1BMF - chains A and D of the 7 polymer chains in the assembly; structure by X-ray diffraction, 2.85 A resolution.

Chain A:
Molecule: Bovine mitochondrial F1-atpase
From: Bos taurus
Notes: EC 3.6.1.34
UniProt: P19483 (ATPA1_BOVIN); residues 1-510 here correspond to UniProt positions 44-553 (UniProt number = residue number + 43)
Amino-acid sequence (510 residues; row label = number of the first residue in the row):
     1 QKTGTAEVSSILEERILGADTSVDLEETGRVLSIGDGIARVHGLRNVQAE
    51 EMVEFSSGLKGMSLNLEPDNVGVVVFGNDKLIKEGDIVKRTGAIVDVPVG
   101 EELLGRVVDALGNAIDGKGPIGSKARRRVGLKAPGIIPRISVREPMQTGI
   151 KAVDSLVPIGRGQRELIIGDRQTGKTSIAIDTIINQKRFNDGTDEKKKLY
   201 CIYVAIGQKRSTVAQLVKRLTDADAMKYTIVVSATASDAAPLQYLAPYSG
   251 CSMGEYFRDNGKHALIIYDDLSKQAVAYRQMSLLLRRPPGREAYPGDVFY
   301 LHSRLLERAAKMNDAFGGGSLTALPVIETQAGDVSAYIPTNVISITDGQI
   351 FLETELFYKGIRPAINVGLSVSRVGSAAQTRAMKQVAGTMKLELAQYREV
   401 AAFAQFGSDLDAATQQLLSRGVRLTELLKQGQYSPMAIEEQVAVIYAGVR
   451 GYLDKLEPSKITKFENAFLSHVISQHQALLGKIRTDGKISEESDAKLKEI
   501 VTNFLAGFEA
Unresolved in the structure: 1-23
Differences from the reference sequence: engineered mutation Gly481 (Ser524 in P19483)
Bound ions: Mg2+: Thr176 (together with AMP-PNP)
Small-molecule neighbours: AMP-PNP (ANP; phosphoaminophosphonic acid-adenylate ester): Asp170, Arg171, Gln172, Thr173, Gly174, Lys175, Thr176, Ser177, Glu328, Phe357, Arg362, Pro363, Gln430, Gly431, Gln432, Tyr433

Chain D:
Molecule: Bovine mitochondrial F1-atpase
From: Bos taurus
Notes: EC 3.6.1.34
UniProt: P00829 (ATPB_BOVIN); residues -3 to 478 here correspond to UniProt positions 47-528 (UniProt number = residue number + 50)
Amino-acid sequence (482 residues; numbered -3 to 478; the number before each row is that of its first residue; numbers below 1 keep their minus sign (Ala-3 is residue -3)):
    -3 AAQASPSPKAGATTGRIVAVIGAVVDVQFDEGLPPILNALEVQGRETRLV
    47 LEVAQHLGESTVRTIAMDGTEGLVRGQKVLDSGAPIRIPVGPETLGRIMN
    97 VIGEPIDERGPIKTKQFAAIHAEAPEFVEMSVEQEILVTGIKVVDLLAPY
   147 AKGGKIGLFGGAGVGKTVLIMELINNVAKAHGGYSVFAGVGERTREGNDL
   197 YHEMIESGVINLKDATSKVALVYGQMNEPPGARARVALTGLTVAEYFRDQ
   247 EGQDVLLFIDNIFRFTQAGSEVSALLGRIPSAVGYQPTLATDMGTMQERI
   297 TTTKKGSITSVQAIYVPADDLTDPAPATTFAHLDATTVLSRAIAELGIYP
   347 AVDPLDSTSRIMDPNIVGSEHYDVARGVQKILQDYKSLQDIIAILGMDEL
   397 SEEDKLTVSRARKIQRFLSQPFQVAEVFTGHLGKLVPLKETIKGFQQILA
   447 GEYDHLPEQAFYMVGPIEEAVAKADKLAEEHS
Unresolved in the structure: -3 to 8, 476-478
Bound ions: Mg2+: Thr163 (together with ADP)
Small-molecule neighbours: ADP (adenosine-5'-diphosphate): Gly157, Ala158, Gly159, Val160, Gly161, Lys162, Thr163, Val164, Tyr345, Pro346, Phe418, Ala421, Phe424, Thr425

Chain A / chain D interface:
Residue-residue contacts - 89 pairs, chain A then chain D:
  Leu32(A) with Gly54(D)
  Ser33(A) with His52(D); Leu53(D)
  Ile34(A) with Ile32(D); Gln51(D); His52(D), hydrogen bond (backbone-backbone)
  Asp36(A) with Gln51(D), hydrogen bond; Arg274(D), salt bridge
  Asn78(A) with Glu119(D)
  Asp79(A) with Ile32(D)
  Lys80(A) with Ile32(D)
  Lys83(A) with Leu29(D), hydrogen bond (side chain-backbone); Pro31(D); His52(D)
  Glu84(A) with Leu29(D); His52(D), hydrogen bond (backbone-side chain); Gly54(D); Glu55(D), hydrogen bond (side chain-backbone); Ser56(D), hydrogen bond (side chain-backbone)
  Val107(A) with Phe123(D), hydrophobic
  Ile115(A) with Phe123(D); Val124(D)
  Asp116(A) with Val124(D)
  Gly117(A) with Val124(D)
  Arg171(A) with Leu317(D); Phe326(D); Asp352(D), salt bridge
  Lys209(A) with Lys151(D); Glu294(D); Ala327(D); His328(D); Leu329(D); Asp330(D), salt bridge; Arg356(D)
  Arg210(A) with Ala120(D); Pro121(D), hydrogen bond (side chain-backbone); Glu122(D), salt bridge; Phe123(D); Met126(D); Glu294(D), hydrogen bond (backbone-side chain)
  Ser211(A) with Met126(D); Arg356(D)
  Thr212(A) with Arg356(D), hydrogen bond
  Ala214(A) with Phe123(D); Met126(D), hydrophobic; Val128(D)
  Gln215(A) with Val128(D); Gln130(D), hydrogen bond; Arg356(D)
  Arg219(A) with Asp359(D), salt bridge
  Ala236(A) with Gly290(D); Glu294(D); His328(D)
  Ser237(A) with Gly290(D); Thr291(D); Glu294(D)
  Arg279(A) with Ser277(D), hydrogen bond
  Gln280(A) with Pro283(D); Thr284(D); Thr287(D), hydrogen bond
  Leu283(A) with Ile275(D); Ser277(D)
  Leu284(A) with Arg274(D); Thr284(D)
  Arg286(A) with Gly273(D), hydrogen bond (side chain-backbone); Ile275(D)
  Glu292(A) with Ala278(D)
  Ala293(A) with Ser277(D); Ala278(D)
  Gln330(A) with Thr318(D)
  Glu355(A) with Gln379(D); Ser383(D), hydrogen bond
  Tyr358(A) with Leu351(D); Ser353(D); Thr354(D); Gln375(D); Lys376(D); Gln379(D)
  Lys359(A) with Lys376(D); Gln379(D); Asp380(D); Ser383(D)
  Gln405(A) with Leu384(D); Leu396(D); Ser397(D); Asp400(D), hydrogen bond
  Phe406(A) with Ile387(D), hydrophobic; Glu395(D)
  Ser408(A) with Glu395(D), hydrogen bond
Also at the interface, not in a pair above, chain A (54 interface residues in all): Gly35, Ile82, Gln172, Gln208, Val213, Val217, Thr235, Ala240, Gln243, Lys273, Val276, Arg287, Pro289, Ala331, Thr354, Phe357, Arg362
Also at the interface, not in a pair above, chain D (64 interface residues in all): Leu33, Thr57, Ser127, Pro276, Ala286, Thr297, Ala323, Tyr368, Arg372, Gly392

Summary:
54 residues of chain A and 64 residues of chain D are in contact; the contacts include 16 hydrogen bonds and 5
salt bridges. Polar pairs include Asp36(A)-Arg274(D), Arg171(A)-Asp352(D) and Lys209(A)-Asp330(D). Ligands of
chain A: AMP-PNP. Bound to chain D: ADP.
Chain A is Bovine mitochondrial F1-atpase and chain D is Bovine mitochondrial F1-atpase, both from Bos taurus;
the structure, Bovine mitochondrial F1-atpase, was determined by X-ray diffraction.
